Entry 8UKT (X-ray diffraction, 3.60 A resolution); this record covers chains N and A of the 13 polymer chains in the assembly.

# Chain N
Molecule: ntsDNA
Sequence (18 nucleotides; each row starts with the number of its first residue):
     1 TCAGCGAGAGAGAGAAGG
Disordered / not traced: 1, 15-18

# Chain A
Protein: DNA-directed RNA polymerase II subunit RPB1
Source organism: Saccharomyces cerevisiae S288C
Notes: EC 2.7.7.6
UniProt: P04050 (RPB1_YEAST); residue numbers follow UniProt; this construct covers 1-1733
Amino-acid sequence (1733 residues; each row starts with the number of its first residue):
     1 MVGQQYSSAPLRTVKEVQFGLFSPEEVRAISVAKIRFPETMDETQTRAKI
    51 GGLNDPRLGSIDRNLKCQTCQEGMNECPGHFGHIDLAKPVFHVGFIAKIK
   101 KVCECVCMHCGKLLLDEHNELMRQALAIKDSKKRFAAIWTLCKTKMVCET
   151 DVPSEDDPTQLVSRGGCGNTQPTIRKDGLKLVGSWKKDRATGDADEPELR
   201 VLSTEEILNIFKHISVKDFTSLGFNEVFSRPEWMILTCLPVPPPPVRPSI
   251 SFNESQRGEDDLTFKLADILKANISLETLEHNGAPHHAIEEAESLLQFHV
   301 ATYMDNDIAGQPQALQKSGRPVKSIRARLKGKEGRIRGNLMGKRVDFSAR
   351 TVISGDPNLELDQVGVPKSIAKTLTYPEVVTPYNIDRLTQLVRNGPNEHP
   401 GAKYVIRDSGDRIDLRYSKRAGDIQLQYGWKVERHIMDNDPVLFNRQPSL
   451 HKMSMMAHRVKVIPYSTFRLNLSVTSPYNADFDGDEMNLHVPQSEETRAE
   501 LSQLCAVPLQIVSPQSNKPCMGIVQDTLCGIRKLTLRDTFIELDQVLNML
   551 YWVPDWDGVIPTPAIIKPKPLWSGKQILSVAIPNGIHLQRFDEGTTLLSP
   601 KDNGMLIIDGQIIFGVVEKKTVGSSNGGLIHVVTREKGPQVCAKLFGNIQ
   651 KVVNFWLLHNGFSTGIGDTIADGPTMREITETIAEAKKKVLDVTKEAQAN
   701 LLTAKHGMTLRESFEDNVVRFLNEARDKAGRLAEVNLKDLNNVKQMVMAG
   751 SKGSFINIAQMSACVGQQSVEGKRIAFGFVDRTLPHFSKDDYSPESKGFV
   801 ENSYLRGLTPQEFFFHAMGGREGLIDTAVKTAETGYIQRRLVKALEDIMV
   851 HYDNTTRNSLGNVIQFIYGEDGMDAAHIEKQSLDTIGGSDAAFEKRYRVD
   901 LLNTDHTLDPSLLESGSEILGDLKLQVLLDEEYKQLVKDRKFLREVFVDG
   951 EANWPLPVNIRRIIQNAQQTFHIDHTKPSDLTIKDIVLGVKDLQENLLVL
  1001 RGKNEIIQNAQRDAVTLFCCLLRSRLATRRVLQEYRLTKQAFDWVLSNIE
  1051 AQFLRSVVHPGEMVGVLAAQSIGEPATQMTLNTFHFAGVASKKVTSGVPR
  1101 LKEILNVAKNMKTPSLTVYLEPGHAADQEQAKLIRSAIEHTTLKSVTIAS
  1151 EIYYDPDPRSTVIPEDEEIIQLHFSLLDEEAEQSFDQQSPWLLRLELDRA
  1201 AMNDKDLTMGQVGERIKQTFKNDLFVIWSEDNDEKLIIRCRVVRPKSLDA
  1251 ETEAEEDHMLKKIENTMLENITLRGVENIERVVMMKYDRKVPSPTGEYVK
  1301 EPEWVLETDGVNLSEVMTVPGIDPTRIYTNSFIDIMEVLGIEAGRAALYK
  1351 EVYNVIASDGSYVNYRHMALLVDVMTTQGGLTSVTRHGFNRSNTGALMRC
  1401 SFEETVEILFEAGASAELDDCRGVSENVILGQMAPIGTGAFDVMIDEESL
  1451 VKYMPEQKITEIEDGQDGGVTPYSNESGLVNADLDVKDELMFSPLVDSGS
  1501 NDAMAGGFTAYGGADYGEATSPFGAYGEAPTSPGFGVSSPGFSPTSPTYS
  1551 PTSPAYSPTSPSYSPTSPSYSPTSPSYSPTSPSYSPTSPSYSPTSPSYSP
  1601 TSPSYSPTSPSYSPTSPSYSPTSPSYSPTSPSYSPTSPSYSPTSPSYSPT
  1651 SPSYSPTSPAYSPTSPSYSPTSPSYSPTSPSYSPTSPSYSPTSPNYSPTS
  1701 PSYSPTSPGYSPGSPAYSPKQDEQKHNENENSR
Disordered / not traced: 1-2, 154-160, 187-198, 250-256, 1082-1091, 1177-1187, 1244-1256, 1447-1733
Ion coordination: Zn2+ site 1: Cys67, Cys70, Cys77, His80; Zn2+ site 2: Cys107, Cys110, Cys167, Asn169; Mg2+: Asp483, Asp485 (shared with 2 residues of chain R)
UniProt features mapped onto this chain:
  - region: Pro248 to Asp260 (Lid loop), Asn306 to Lys323 (Rudder loop), Pro810 to Glu822 (Bridging helix)
  - binding site (Zn(2+)): Cys67, Cys70, Cys77, His80, Cys107, Cys110, Cys148, Cys167
  - binding site (Mg(2+)): Asp481, Asp483, Asp485
  - modified residue: Thr1471 (Phosphothreonine)
  - cross-link (Glycyl lysine isopeptide (Lys-Gly)): Lys695 (interchain with G-Cter in ubiquitin), Lys1246 (interchain with G-Cter in ubiquitin), Lys1350 (interchain with G-Cter in ubiquitin)

# Chain N / chain A interface
Contacting residue pairs (13):
  DA3(N) with Asn1110(A), sugar contact; Lys1112(A), salt bridge to the phosphate
  DG4(N) with Ala1108(A), phosphate contact; Lys1109(A), salt bridge to the phosphate; Asn1110(A), phosphate contact
  DC5(N) with Lys1109(A), salt bridge to the phosphate; His1387(A), sugar contact; Arg1391(A), sugar contact
  DA7(N) with Lys101(A), salt bridge to the phosphate; Trp139(A), phosphate contact
  DG8(N) with Lys143(A), salt bridge to the phosphate; Arg175(A), hydrogen bond to the phosphate
  DA9(N) with Arg175(A), salt bridge to the phosphate
Other interface residues (no listed pair), chain N (7 interface residues in all): DG6

# Overview
7 residues of chain N and 10 residues of chain A are in contact; the contacts include 1 hydrogen bond and 6
salt bridges. Polar pairs include DG8(N)-Arg175(A), DA3(N)-Lys1112(A) and DG4(N)-Lys1109(A). Curated
annotation (UniProt) lists 8 Zn2+-binding residues and 3 Mg2+-binding residues on chain A.
Here chain N is ntsDNA and chain A is DNA-directed RNA polymerase II subunit RPB1 (Saccharomyces cerevisiae
S288C). Entry 8UKT (RNA polymerase II elongation complex with Fapy-dG lesion with AMP added) was determined by
X-ray diffraction (same publication as 8UKQ, 8UKR, 8UKS and 8UKU).
